PDB entry 8HJV | electron microscopy, 3.10 A resolution | chains A and M of the 35 polymer chains in the assembly

== Chain A ==
Protein: Alpha subunit of light-harvesting 1
From: Roseiflexus castenholzii DSM 13941
UniProt: Q83XD1 (Q83XD1_9CHLR); residues 1-42 here = UniProt positions 1-42
Amino-acid sequence (42 residues; numbered 1 to 42; the number before each row is that of its first residue):
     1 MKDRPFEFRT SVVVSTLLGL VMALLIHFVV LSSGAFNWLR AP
Disordered / not traced: 1-3, 42
Small-molecule neighbours:
  - bacteriochlorophyll a (BCL), molecule 1: Phe6, Phe8, Ser11, Val12, Ser15
  - bacteriochlorophyll a (BCL), molecule 2: Ser11, Val14, Ser15, Ile26
  - bacteriochlorophyll a (BCL), molecule 3: Val13, Thr16, Leu17, Gly19, Leu20, Ala23, His27, Val30, Trp38
  - bacteriochlorophyll a (BCL), molecule 4: Gly19, Met22, Ala23, Ile26, His27, Val30, Phe36
What the authors report for this chain:
  - conformationally variable residues (side-chain flip): Phe28

== Chain M ==
Protein: Reaction center protein M chain
From: Roseiflexus castenholzii DSM 13941
UniProt: A7NQE8 (A7NQE8_ROSCS); residues 335-641 here = UniProt positions 335-641
Amino-acid sequence (307 residues; each row starts with the number of its first residue):
   335 PIDLHDEEYR DGLEGTIAKP PGHVGWMQRL LGEGQVGPIY VGLWGVISFI TFFASAFIIL
   395 VDYGRQVGWN PIIYLREFWN LAVYPPPTEY GLSWNVPWDK GGAWLAATFF LHISVLTWWA
   455 RLYTRAKATG VGTQLAWGFA SALSLYFVIY LFHPLALGNW SAAPGHGFRA ILDWTNYVSI
   515 HWGNFYYNPF HMLSIFFLLG STLLLAMHGA TIVATSKWKS EMEFTEMMAE GPGTQRAQLF
   575 WRWVMGWNAN SYNIHIWAWW FAAFTAITGA IGLFLSGTLV PDWYAWGETA KIVAPWPNPD
   635 WAQYVFR
Disordered / not traced: 641
Bound ions: Fe ion: His542, Glu557, His589 (shared with 1 residue of chain L)
Small-molecule neighbours:
  - bacteriochlorophyll a (BCL), molecule 1: Phe386, Leu445, Val449, Phe473, Ala476, Leu479, Tyr480, Trp508, Thr509, Asn510, Val512, Ser513, Phe519, Tyr520, His525, Ser528, Ile529, Leu532, Gly603, Gly606, Leu607
  - bacteriochlorophyll a (BCL), molecule 2: Tyr520, Met526, Ile529, Phe530, Leu533, Gly534, Leu537
  - bacteriopheophytin a (BPH), molecule 1: Ser382, Phe383, Phe386, Ser448, Val449, Trp452, Leu456, Leu469, Gly472, Phe473, Ala476, Ala596, Ala600
  - bacteriopheophytin a (BPH), molecule 2: Phe386, Leu445, Tyr480, Ile483, Tyr484, Pro498, Phe502, Ile505, Leu506, Trp508, Thr509
  - bacteriopheophytin a (BPH), molecule 3: Leu533, Thr536, Leu537, Met541, Trp575, Met579
  - Menaquinone 11 (MQE; 2-methyl-3-[(2E,6E,10E,14E,18E,22E,26E,30E,34E,38E)-3,7,11,15,19,23,27,31,35,39,43-undecamethyltetratetraconta-2,6,10,1 4,18,22,26,30,34,38,42-undecaen-1-yl]naphthalene-1,4-dione), molecule 1: Ala390, Ile393, Leu394, Tyr397, Phe412, His500, Gly501, Phe502, Ile505
  - Menaquinone 11 (MQE), molecule 2: Leu538, Met541, His542, Thr545, Ile546, Thr568, Ala571, Gln572, Trp575, Met579, Trp581, Asn582, Ala583, Asn584, Ser585, Ile588, Trp591

== Chain A / chain M interface ==
Pairs across the interface (17; chain A residue first):
  Glu7(A) - Gly346(M)
  Arg9(A) - Gly346(M)
  Arg9(A) - Leu347(M)
  Arg9(A) - Glu348(M)  salt bridge
  Thr10(A) - Leu347(M)
  Val13(A) - Leu377(M)  hydrophobic
  Leu17(A) - Val380(M)  hydrophobic
  Leu17(A) - Ile381(M)  hydrophobic
  Leu24(A) - Phe443(M)  hydrophobic
  Leu25(A) - Ile392(M)  hydrophobic
  Leu25(A) - Phe444(M)  hydrophobic
  Val29(A) - Trp432(M)  hydrophobic
  Leu31(A) - Asn429(M)
  Ser32(A) - Val430(M)
  Ser32(A) - Pro431(M)
  Ser32(A) - Trp432(M)
  Leu39(A) - Asn429(M)
Other interface residues (no listed pair), chain A (14 interface residues in all): Leu18, Val21, Phe28
Other interface residues (no listed pair), chain M (18 interface residues in all): Asp345, Ile384, Ala388, Trp428, Ala440

== In short ==
14 residues of chain A face 18 of chain M across their interface, with 1 salt bridge. The salt-bridged pair is
Arg9(A)-Glu348(M). Chain A binds 4 copies of bacteriochlorophyll a. Chain M binds 3 copies of
bacteriopheophytin a, bacteriochlorophyll a and Menaquinone 11. From the paper: conformational variability at
Phe28(A).
Chain A is Alpha subunit of light-harvesting 1 and chain M is Reaction center protein M chain, both from
Roseiflexus castenholzii DSM 13941; the structure, Cryo-EM structure of carotenoid-depleted RC-LH complex from
Roseiflexus castenholzii at 10,000 lux, was determined by electron microscopy (same publication as 8HJU, 8J5O
and 8J5P).
